5L11 - chains A and C; structure by X-ray diffraction, 1.85 A resolution.

# Chain A
Name: Nuclear receptor subfamily 5 group A member 2
Organism: Homo sapiens
Reference sequence: O00482 (NR5A2_HUMAN); residues 299-541 here = UniProt positions 299-541
Amino-acid sequence (245 residues; each row starts with the number of its first residue):
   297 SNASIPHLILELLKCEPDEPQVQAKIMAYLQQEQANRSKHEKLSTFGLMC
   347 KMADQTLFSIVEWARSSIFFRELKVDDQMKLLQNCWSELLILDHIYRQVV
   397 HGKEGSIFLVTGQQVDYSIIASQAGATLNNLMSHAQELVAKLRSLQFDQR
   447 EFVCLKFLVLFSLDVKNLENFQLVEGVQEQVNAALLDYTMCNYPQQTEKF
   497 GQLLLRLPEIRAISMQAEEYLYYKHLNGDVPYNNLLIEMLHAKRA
Unresolved in the structure: 297-299, 527-529, 537-541
Construct notes: expression tag (297-298)
Residues lining bound ligands: RJW ((1R,3aR,6aR)-5-hexyl-4-phenyl-3a-(1-phenylethenyl)-1,2,3,3a,6,6a-hexahydropentalen-1-ol): Thr341, Phe342, Met345, Cys346, Met348, Ala349, Leu386, Ile387, His390, Ile416, Gln419, Ala420, Leu424, Leu427, Met428, Ala431, Ile509, Leu517
Curated features (UniProtKB/Swiss-Prot):
  - region: Tyr528 to Lys539 (AF-2)
  - binding site (a phospholipid derivative): Gly421 to Leu424, Tyr516, Lys520
  - mutagenesis: Asp314 (D314R: Decreased interaction with PPARGC1A; decreased ability to increase transcription of target genes), Ala324 (A324R: Does not affect interaction with PPARGC1A; does not affect ability to increase transcription of target genes), Phe342 (F342W: Reduced phospholipid binding. Strongly reduced transactivation; when associated with W-416), Thr352 (T352V: Reduced activation by the synthetic agonists RR-RJW100 and GSK8470), His390 (H390A: Reduced activation by the synthetic agonist GSK8470 without affecting activation by the synthetic agonist RR-RJW100), Gly398 (G398A: Decreased ability to activate transcription), Ile416 (I416W: Reduced phospholipid binding. Strongly reduced transactivation; when associated with W-342), Gly421 (G421A: Decreased ability to activate transcription)
What the authors report for this chain:
  - binding site for RJW: Thr352, His390
  - conformationally variable residues (order/disorder transition): Glu534
  - mutagenesis - T352V: abolished stability in response to RJW
  - mutagenesis - T352V: unchanged stability in response to DLPC
  - mutagenesis - T352V: decreased signaling in response to RJW
  - mutagenesis - T352V: decreased binding to RJW (from molecular simulation)
  - mutagenesis - H390A: abolished signaling in response to GSK8470
  - mutagenesis - H390A: unchanged signaling in response to RJW
  - mutagenesis - T352V: decreased signaling in response to GSK8470

# Chain C
Name: Tif2
Amino-acid sequence (14 residues; numbered 740 to 753; the number before each row is that of its first residue):
   740 KENALLRYLLDKDD
Unresolved in the structure: 740-741, 753

# How chain A and chain C interact
Residue-residue contacts (22; chain A residue first):
  Phe354(A) - Leu748(C)  hydrophobic
  Val357(A) - Leu745(C)  hydrophobic
  Val357(A) - Leu748(C)  hydrophobic
  Val357(A) - Leu749(C)  hydrophobic
  Arg361(A) - Leu748(C)  hydrogen bond (side chain-backbone)
  Arg361(A) - Leu749(C)  hydrogen bond (side chain-backbone)
  Arg361(A) - Asp750(C)
  Arg361(A) - Lys751(C)  hydrogen bond (side chain-backbone)
  Val371(A) - Asp750(C)
  Asp372(A) - Arg746(C)  salt bridge
  Gln374(A) - Leu749(C)
  Met375(A) - Asn742(C)
  Met375(A) - Leu745(C)
  Met375(A) - Arg746(C)
  Met375(A) - Leu749(C)  hydrophobic
  Gln379(A) - Asn742(C)
  Gln379(A) - Leu745(C)
  Leu531(A) - Leu744(C)  hydrophobic
  Leu531(A) - Leu748(C)  hydrophobic
  Glu534(A) - Asn742(C)  hydrogen bond (backbone-side chain)
  Glu534(A) - Leu744(C)
  Met535(A) - Asn742(C)
Also at the interface, not in a pair above, chain A (15 interface residues in all): Glu358, Phe366, Leu378, Asn530

# Overview
15 residues of chain A and 8 residues of chain C are in contact, with 4 hydrogen bonds and 1 salt bridge.
Among the polar pairs are Asp372(A)-Arg746(C), Arg361(A)-Leu748(C) and Arg361(A)-Leu749(C). The paper reports
a binding site for RJW at Thr352(A) and His390(A); T352V of chain A abolishes stability in response to RJW.
Chain A is Nuclear receptor subfamily 5 group A member 2 (Homo sapiens) and chain C is Tif2; the structure,
Human Liver Receptor Homologue-1 (LRH-1) Bound to RJW100 and a Fragment of TIF-2, was determined by X-ray
diffraction (same publication as 5SYZ).
